PDB entry 8U4C | electron microscopy, 3.60 A resolution | chains A and B of the 6 polymer chains in the assembly

# Chain A (and B)
Name: Insulin receptor
From: Homo sapiens
Notes: chain B of this document is another copy of the same molecule, construct and numbering; everything in this record applies to it too
UniProt: P06213 (INSR_HUMAN); residues -26 to 1355 here correspond to UniProt positions 1-1382 (UniProt number = residue number + 27)
Chain sequence (1382 residues; each row starts with the number of its first residue; numbers below 1 keep their minus sign (Met-26 is residue -26)):
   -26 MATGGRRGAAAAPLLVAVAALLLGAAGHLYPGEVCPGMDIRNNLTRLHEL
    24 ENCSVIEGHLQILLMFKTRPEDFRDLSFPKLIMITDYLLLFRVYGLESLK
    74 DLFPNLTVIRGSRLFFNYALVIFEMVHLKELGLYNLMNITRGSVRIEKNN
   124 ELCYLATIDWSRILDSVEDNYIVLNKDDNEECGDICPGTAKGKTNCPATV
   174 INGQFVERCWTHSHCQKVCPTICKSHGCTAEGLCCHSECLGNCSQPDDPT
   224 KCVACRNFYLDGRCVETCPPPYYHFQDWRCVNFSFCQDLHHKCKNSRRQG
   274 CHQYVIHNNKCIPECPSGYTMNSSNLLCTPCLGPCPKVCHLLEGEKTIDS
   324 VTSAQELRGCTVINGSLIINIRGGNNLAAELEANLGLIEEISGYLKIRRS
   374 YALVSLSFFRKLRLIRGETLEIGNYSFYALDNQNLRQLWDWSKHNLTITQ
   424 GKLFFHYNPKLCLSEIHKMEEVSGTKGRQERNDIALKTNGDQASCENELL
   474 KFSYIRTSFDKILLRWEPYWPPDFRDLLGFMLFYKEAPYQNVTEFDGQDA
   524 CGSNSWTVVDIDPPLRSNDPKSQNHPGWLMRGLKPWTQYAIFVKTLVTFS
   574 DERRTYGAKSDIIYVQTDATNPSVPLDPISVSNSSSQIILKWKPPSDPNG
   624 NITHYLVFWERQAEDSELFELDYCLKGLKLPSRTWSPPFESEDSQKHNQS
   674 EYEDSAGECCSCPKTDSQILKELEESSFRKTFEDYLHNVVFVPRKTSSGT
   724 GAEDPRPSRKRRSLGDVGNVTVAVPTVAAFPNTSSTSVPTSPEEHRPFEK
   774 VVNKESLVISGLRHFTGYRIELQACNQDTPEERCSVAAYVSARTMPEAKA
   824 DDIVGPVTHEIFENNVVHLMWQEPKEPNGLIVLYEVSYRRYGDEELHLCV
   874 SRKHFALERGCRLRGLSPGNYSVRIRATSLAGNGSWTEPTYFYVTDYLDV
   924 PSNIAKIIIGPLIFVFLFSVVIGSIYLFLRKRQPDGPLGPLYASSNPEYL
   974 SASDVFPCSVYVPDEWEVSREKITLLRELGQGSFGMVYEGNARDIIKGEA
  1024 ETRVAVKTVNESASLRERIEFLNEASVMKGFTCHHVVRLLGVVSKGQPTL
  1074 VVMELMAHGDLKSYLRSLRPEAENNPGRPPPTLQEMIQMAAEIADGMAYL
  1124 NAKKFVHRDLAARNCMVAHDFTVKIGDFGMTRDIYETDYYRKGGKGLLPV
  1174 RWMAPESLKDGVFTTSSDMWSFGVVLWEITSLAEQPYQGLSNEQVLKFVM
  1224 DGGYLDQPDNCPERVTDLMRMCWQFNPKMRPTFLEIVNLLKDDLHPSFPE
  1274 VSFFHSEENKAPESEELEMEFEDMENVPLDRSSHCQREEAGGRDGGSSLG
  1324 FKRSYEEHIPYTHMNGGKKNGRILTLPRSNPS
Unresolved in the structure: -26 to 0, 162-167, 519-527, 542-544, 574-576, 657-690, 719-765, 920-1355
Cystine bridges: Cys8-Cys26, Cys126-Cys155, Cys159-Cys182, Cys169-Cys188, Cys192-Cys201, Cys196-Cys207, Cys208-Cys216, Cys212-Cys225, Cys228-Cys237, Cys241-Cys253, Cys259-Cys284, Cys266-Cys274, Cys288-Cys301, Cys312-Cys333, Cys435-Cys468, Cys647-Cys872, Cys798-Cys807
UniProt features mapped onto this chain:
  - region: Glu706 to Phe714 (Insulin-binding), Tyr972 (Important for interaction with IRS1, SHC1 and STAT5B), Tyr1334 to Met1337 (PIK3R1-binding)
  - active site: Asp1132 (Proton donor/acceptor)
  - binding site (ATP): Ser1006, Lys1030, Glu1077 to Asp1083, Arg1136, Asn1137, Asp1150
  - site: Phe39 (Insulin-binding)
  - modified residue: Ser373 (Phosphoserine), Tyr374 (Phosphotyrosine), Ser380 (Phosphoserine), Tyr965 (Phosphotyrosine), Tyr972 (Phosphotyrosine), Tyr984 (Phosphotyrosine), Cys1056 (S-nitrosocysteine), Tyr1158 (Phosphotyrosine), Tyr1162 (Phosphotyrosine), Tyr1163 (Phosphotyrosine), Tyr1328 (Phosphotyrosine), Tyr1334 (Phosphotyrosine)
  - glycosylation (N-linked (GlcNAc...) asparagine): Asn16, Asn25, Asn78, Asn111, Asn215, Asn255, Asn295, Asn337, Asn397, Asn418, Asn514, Asn606, Asn624, Asn671, Asn742, Asn755, Asn893, Asn906
  - cross-link: Lys1052 (Glycyl lysine isopeptide (Lys-Gly) (interchain with G-Cter in ubiquitin))
What the authors report for this chain:
  - mutagenesis - E316A, E318A, D322A: unchanged signaling in response to IGF2
  - mutagenesis - E316A/E318A/D322A, K484E/L552A, R539A: decreased signaling in response to IGF2
  - mutagenesis - E316A/E318A/D322A, R539A: unchanged signaling in response to insulin
  - mutagenesis - N594A, N594E, N594R: increased signaling in response to IGF2
  - mutagenesis - N594A, N594E, N594R: increased signaling in response to insulin

# Interface between chain A and chain B
Contacting residue pairs (72; chain A residue first):
  Arg14(A) with Val713(B), hydrogen bond (side chain-backbone)
  Leu36(A) with Val713(B), hydrophobic
  Leu37(A) with Val713(B), hydrophobic
  Phe64(A) with Leu709(B), hydrophobic; His710(B)
  Phe88(A) with Leu709(B), hydrophobic; Val712(B), hydrophobic
  Phe89(A) with Phe701(B), hydrophobic; Phe705(B), hydrophobic; Tyr708(B), hydrophobic
  Tyr91(A) with Phe701(B)
  Val94(A) with Phe705(B), hydrophobic
  Phe96(A) with Phe705(B), hydrophobic; Glu706(B); Leu709(B), hydrophobic
  Arg118(A) with Phe701(B); Arg702(B); Phe705(B)
  Glu120(A) with Arg702(B)
  Tyr144(A) with Glu698(B); Arg702(B), hydrogen bond
  Leu147(A) with Arg702(B)
  Thr325(A) with Tyr708(B)
  Arg345(A) with Ser700(B), hydrogen bond; Phe701(B)
  Gly346(A) with Glu697(B)
  Gly347(A) with Glu697(B)
  Arg372(A) with Phe572(B)
  Tyr374(A) with Glu697(B)
  Asp404(A) with Lys460(B)
  Phe427(A) with Asn455(B)
  His429(A) with Asn455(B), hydrogen bond
  Tyr430(A) with Lys460(B); Thr461(B)
  Asn455(A) with Phe427(B); His429(B), hydrogen bond
  Lys460(A) with Asp404(B); Tyr430(B)
  Thr461(A) with Tyr430(B)
  Phe572(A) with Arg372(B)
  Leu648(A) with Lys649(B)
  Lys649(A) with Leu648(B); Lys649(B)
  Glu697(A) with Gly346(B); Gly347(B); Tyr374(B)
  Glu698(A) with Tyr144(B)
  Ser700(A) with Arg345(B), hydrogen bond
  Phe701(A) with Phe89(B), hydrophobic; Tyr91(B); Arg118(B); Arg345(B)
  Arg702(A) with Arg118(B); Glu120(B); Tyr144(B), hydrogen bond; Leu147(B)
  Phe705(A) with Phe88(B), hydrophobic; Phe89(B), hydrophobic; Val94(B), hydrophobic; Phe96(B), hydrophobic; Arg118(B)
  Glu706(A) with Phe96(B)
  Tyr708(A) with Phe89(B), hydrophobic; Thr325(B)
  Leu709(A) with Phe64(B), hydrophobic; Phe88(B), hydrophobic; Phe96(B), hydrophobic
  His710(A) with Phe64(B)
  Val712(A) with Phe88(B), hydrophobic
  Val713(A) with Arg14(B), hydrogen bond (backbone-side chain); Leu36(B), hydrophobic; Leu37(B), hydrophobic
Other interface residues (no listed pair), chain A (52 interface residues in all): Leu62, Lys121, Val146, Tyr401, Gln406, Arg454, Ala458, Ser573, Leu693, Lys694, Thr704
Other interface residues (no listed pair), chain B (52 interface residues in all): Leu62, Lys121, Val146, Tyr401, Gln406, Arg454, Ala458, Ser573, Leu693, Lys694, Thr704

# In short
Chain A and chain B each contribute 52 residues to their interface; the contacts include 8 hydrogen bonds.
Polar contacts include Arg14(A)-Val713(B), Tyr144(A)-Arg702(B) and Arg345(A)-Ser700(B). The paper reports that
E316A/E318A/D322A, K484E/L552A and R539A of chain A reduce signaling in response to IGF2; N594A, N594E and
N594R of chain A increase signaling in response to IGF2; 9 substitutions were tested in all.
Chain A and chain B are both Insulin receptor (Homo sapiens); the structure, Cryo-EM structure of long form
insulin receptor (IR-B) with four IGF2 bound, symmetric conformation, was determined by electron microscopy,
deposited together with 8U4B, 8U4E, 8VJB and 8VJC.
